Entry 3RBM (X-ray diffraction, 2.61 A resolution); this record covers chains A and B.

== Chain A (and B) ==
Name: Farnesyl pyrophosphate synthase
Source organism: Plasmodium vivax
Notes: chain B of this document is another copy of the same molecule, construct and numbering; everything in this record applies to it too
Reference sequence: A5K4U6 (A5K4U6_PLAVS); residues 22-396 here correspond to UniProt positions 1-375 (UniProt number = residue number - 21)
Sequence (396 residues; each row starts with the number of its first residue):
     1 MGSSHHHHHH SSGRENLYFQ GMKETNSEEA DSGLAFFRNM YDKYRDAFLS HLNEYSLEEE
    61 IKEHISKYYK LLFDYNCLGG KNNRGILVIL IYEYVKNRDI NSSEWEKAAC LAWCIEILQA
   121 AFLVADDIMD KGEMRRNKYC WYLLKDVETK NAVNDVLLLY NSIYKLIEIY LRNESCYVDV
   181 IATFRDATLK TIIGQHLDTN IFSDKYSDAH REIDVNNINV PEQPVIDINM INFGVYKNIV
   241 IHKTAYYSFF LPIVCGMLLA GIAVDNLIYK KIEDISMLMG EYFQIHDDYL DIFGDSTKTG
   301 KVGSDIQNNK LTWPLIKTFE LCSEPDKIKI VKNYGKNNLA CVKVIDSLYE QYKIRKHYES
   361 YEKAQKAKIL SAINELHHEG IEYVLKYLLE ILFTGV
Disordered / not traced: 1-33, 99, 208-211, 394-396 (chain B: 1-33, 99)
Differences from the reference sequence: expression tag (1-21)
Ion coordination: Mg2+ site 1: Asp126, Asp130 (together with B73); Mg2+ site 2: Asp287 (together with B73)
Residues lining bound ligands:
  - B73 (3-(2,2-diphosphonoethyl)-1-dodecyl-1H-imidazol-3-ium): Val153, Asn154, Leu157
  - B73: Phe122, Leu123, Ala125, Asp126, Asp127, Asp130, Arg135, Val156, Leu157, Thr191, Gln195, Asp198, Lys243, Thr244, Tyr247, Gln284, Asp287, Lys301, Asp305

== Chain A / chain B interface ==
Pairs across the interface (130; chain A residue first):
  Tyr55(A) - Leu189(B)
  Tyr55(A) - Lys190(B)
  Tyr55(A) - Ile193(B)  hydrophobic
  Tyr55(A) - His242(B)
  Ser56(A) - Asn238(B)
  Ser56(A) - His242(B)
  Leu57(A) - Asn238(B)
  Leu57(A) - His242(B)
  Glu58(A) - Gly234(B)
  Glu58(A) - Val235(B)
  Glu58(A) - Asn238(B)  hydrogen bond (backbone-side chain)
  Glu60(A) - Met230(B)
  Ile61(A) - Leu197(B)  hydrophobic
  Ile61(A) - Val235(B)  hydrophobic
  Ile61(A) - Asn238(B)
  His64(A) - Tyr206(B)  hydrogen bond (side chain-backbone)
  His64(A) - Ala209(B)
  Ile65(A) - His196(B)
  Ile65(A) - Leu197(B)  hydrophobic
  Ile65(A) - Tyr206(B)
  Tyr68(A) - His196(B)
  Tyr68(A) - Lys205(B)
  Tyr69(A) - Ile193(B)
  Tyr69(A) - His196(B)  hydrogen bond
  Leu71(A) - Ile213(B)  hydrophobic
  Tyr75(A) - Val215(B)  hydrophobic
  Met129(A) - Lys150(B)
  Tyr139(A) - Val215(B)
  Tyr139(A) - Asn216(B)
  Tyr139(A) - Ile218(B)  hydrophobic
  Leu143(A) - Ile218(B)
  Leu144(A) - Val215(B)
  Leu144(A) - Asn217(B)
  Leu144(A) - Ile218(B)  hydrophobic
  Lys145(A) - Asn217(B)  hydrogen bond (backbone-backbone)
  Lys145(A) - Ile218(B)
  Lys145(A) - Asn219(B)
  Lys145(A) - Val220(B)
  Lys145(A) - Pro221(B)
  Asp146(A) - Lys205(B)  hydrogen bond (backbone-side chain)
  Asp146(A) - Ile213(B)
  Asp146(A) - Asp214(B)  hydrogen bond (side chain-backbone)
  Asp146(A) - Glu222(B)
  Lys150(A) - Met129(B)
  Lys150(A) - Thr199(B)
  Asn151(A) - Thr199(B)
  Asn151(A) - Asn200(B)  hydrogen bond
  Asn151(A) - Lys205(B)
  Val153(A) - Val153(B)  hydrophobic
  Asn154(A) - Ile192(B)  hydrogen bond (side chain-backbone)
  Asn154(A) - Gln195(B)
  Asn154(A) - His196(B)
  Leu157(A) - Tyr160(B)  hydrophobic
  Leu157(A) - Ile192(B)  hydrophobic
  Leu158(A) - Ile192(B)  hydrophobic
  Leu158(A) - Ile193(B)  hydrophobic
  Tyr160(A) - Leu157(B)  hydrophobic
  Tyr160(A) - Asn161(B)  hydrogen bond
  Asn161(A) - Tyr160(B)  hydrogen bond
  Asn161(A) - Thr188(B)
  Asn161(A) - Leu189(B)
  Asn161(A) - Ile192(B)
  Tyr164(A) - Arg185(B)  hydrogen bond (backbone-side chain)
  Lys165(A) - Arg185(B)
  Lys165(A) - Asp186(B)  salt bridge
  Glu168(A) - Ala182(B)
  Glu168(A) - Arg185(B)  salt bridge
  Tyr177(A) - Arg185(B)
  Val178(A) - Val178(B)  hydrophobic
  Ile181(A) - Ile181(B)  hydrophobic
  Ala182(A) - Glu168(B)
  Arg185(A) - Asn161(B)
  Arg185(A) - Tyr164(B)  hydrogen bond (side chain-backbone)
  Arg185(A) - Lys165(B)
  Arg185(A) - Glu168(B)  salt bridge
  Arg185(A) - Tyr177(B)
  Asp186(A) - Lys165(B)  salt bridge
  Thr188(A) - Leu157(B)
  Thr188(A) - Asn161(B)
  Leu189(A) - Phe48(B)  hydrophobic
  Leu189(A) - Tyr55(B)
  Leu189(A) - Leu158(B)  hydrophobic
  Leu189(A) - Asn161(B)
  Lys190(A) - Tyr55(B)
  Ile192(A) - Asn154(B)  hydrogen bond (backbone-side chain)
  Ile192(A) - Leu157(B)  hydrophobic
  Ile192(A) - Leu158(B)  hydrophobic
  Ile193(A) - Tyr55(B)  hydrophobic
  Ile193(A) - Tyr69(B)
  Ile193(A) - Leu158(B)  hydrophobic
  Gln195(A) - Asn154(B)
  His196(A) - Ile65(B)
  His196(A) - Tyr68(B)
  His196(A) - Tyr69(B)  hydrogen bond
  His196(A) - Asn151(B)
  His196(A) - Asn154(B)
  Leu197(A) - Leu57(B)  hydrophobic
  Leu197(A) - Ile61(B)  hydrophobic
  Thr199(A) - Lys150(B)
  Thr199(A) - Asn151(B)
  Asn200(A) - Asn151(B)  hydrogen bond
  Lys205(A) - Tyr68(B)
  Lys205(A) - Asp146(B)  hydrogen bond (side chain-backbone)
  Tyr206(A) - His64(B)
  Tyr206(A) - Ile65(B)
  Ile213(A) - Leu71(B)  hydrophobic
  Ile213(A) - Asp146(B)
  Asp214(A) - Asp146(B)  hydrogen bond (backbone-side chain)
  Val215(A) - Tyr75(B)  hydrophobic
  Val215(A) - Tyr139(B)
  Asn216(A) - Tyr139(B)
  Asn217(A) - Leu144(B)
  Asn217(A) - Lys145(B)  hydrogen bond (backbone-backbone)
  Ile218(A) - Tyr139(B)  hydrophobic
  Ile218(A) - Leu143(B)
  Ile218(A) - Leu144(B)  hydrophobic
  Ile218(A) - Lys145(B)
  Asn219(A) - Lys145(B)
  Val220(A) - Lys145(B)
  Pro221(A) - Lys145(B)
  Glu222(A) - Asp146(B)
  Gly234(A) - Glu58(B)
  Val235(A) - Glu58(B)
  Asn238(A) - Ser56(B)
  Asn238(A) - Leu57(B)
  Asn238(A) - Glu58(B)  hydrogen bond (side chain-backbone)
  Asn238(A) - Ile61(B)
  His242(A) - Tyr55(B)
  His242(A) - Ser56(B)
  His242(A) - Leu57(B)
Other interface residues (no listed pair), chain A (68 interface residues in all): Phe48, His51, Leu52, Lys67, Ser162, Met230, Asn232
Other interface residues (no listed pair), chain B (69 interface residues in all): His51, Leu52, Glu60, Ser162, Ile201, Asn232

== Overview ==
68 residues of chain A face 69 of chain B across their interface, with 19 hydrogen bonds and 4 salt bridges.
Polar contacts include Lys165(A)-Asp186(B), Glu168(A)-Arg185(B) and Glu58(A)-Asn238(B). Chain A binds B73 and
compound B73. Asp126(A) and Asp130(A) coordinate Mg2+ site 1.
Both chains are Farnesyl pyrophosphate synthase (Plasmodium vivax). Entry 3RBM (Crystal structure of
Plasmodium vivax geranylgeranylpyrophosphate synthase complexed with BPH -703) was determined by X-ray
diffraction (same publication as 3RYW).
